Entry 6M6A (electron microscopy, 5.00 A resolution (low resolution: residue-level contacts below are approximate; hydrogen-bond / salt-bridge calls are withheld)); this record covers chains A and C of the 8 polymer chains in the assembly.

# Chain A
Protein: DNA-directed RNA polymerase subunit alpha
From: Thermus thermophilus (strain HB8 / ATCC 27634 / DSM 579)
Notes: EC 2.7.7.6
UniProtKB: Q5SHR6 (RPOA_THET8); residue numbers follow UniProt; this construct covers 1-315
Amino-acid sequence (315 residues; numbered 1 to 315; the number before each row is that of its first residue):
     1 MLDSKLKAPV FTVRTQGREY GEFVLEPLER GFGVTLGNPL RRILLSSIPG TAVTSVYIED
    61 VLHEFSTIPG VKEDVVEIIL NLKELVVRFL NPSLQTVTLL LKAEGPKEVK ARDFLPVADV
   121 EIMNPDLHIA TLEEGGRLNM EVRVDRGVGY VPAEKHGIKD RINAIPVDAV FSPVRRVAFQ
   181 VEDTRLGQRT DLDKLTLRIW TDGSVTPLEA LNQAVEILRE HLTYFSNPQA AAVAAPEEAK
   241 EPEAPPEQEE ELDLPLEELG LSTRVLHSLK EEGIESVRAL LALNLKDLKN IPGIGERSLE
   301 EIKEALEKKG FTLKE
Disordered / not traced: 1-3, 230-315

# Chain C
Protein: DNA-directed RNA polymerase subunit beta
From: Thermus thermophilus (strain HB8 / ATCC 27634 / DSM 579)
Notes: EC 2.7.7.6
UniProtKB: Q8RQE9 (RPOB_THET8); numbering as in UniProt (aligned over 1-1119)
Amino-acid sequence (1119 residues; each row starts with the number of its first residue):
     1 MEIKRFGRIR EVIPLPPLTE IQVESYRRAL QADVPPEKRE NVGIQAAFRE TFPIEEEDKG
    61 KGGLVLDFLE YRLGEPPFPQ DECREKDLTY QAPLYARLQL IHKDTGLIKE DEVFLGHIPL
   121 MTEDGSFIIN GADRVIVSQI HRSPGVYFTP DPARPGRYIA SIIPLPKRGP WIDLEVEPNG
   181 VVSMKVNKRK FPLVLLLRVL GYDQETLARE LGAYGELVQG LMDESVFAMR PEEALIRLFT
   241 LLRPGDPPKR DKAVAYVYGL IADPRRYDLG EAGRYKAEEK LGIRLSGRTL ARFEDGEFKD
   301 EVFLPTLRYL FALTAGVPGH EVDDIDHLGN RRIRTVGELM TDQFRVGLAR LARGVRERML
   361 MGSEDSLTPA KLVNSRPLEA AIREFFSRSQ LSQFKDETNP LSSLRHKRRI SALGPGGLTR
   421 ERAGFDVRDV HRTHYGRICP VETPEGANIG LITSLAAYAR VDELGFIRTP YRRVVGGVVT
   481 DEVVYMTATE EDRYTIAQAN TPLEGNRIAA ERVVARRKGE PVIVSPEEVE FMDVSPKQVF
   541 SVNTNLIPFL EHDDANRALM GSNMQTQAVP LIRAQAPVVM TGLEERVVRD SLAALYAEED
   601 GEVAKVDGNR IVVRYEDGRL VEYPLRRFYR SNQGTALDQR PRVVVGQRVR KGDLLADGPA
   661 SENGFLALGQ NVLVAIMPFD GYNFEDAIVI SEELLKRDFY TSIHIERYEI EARDTKLGPE
   721 RITRDIPHLS EAALRDLDEE GVVRIGAEVK PGDILVGRTS FKGESEPTPE ERLLRSIFGE
   781 KARDVKDTSL RVPPGEGGIV VRTVRLRRGD PGVELKPGVR EVVRVYVAQK RKLQVGDKLA
   841 NRHGNKGVVA KILPVEDMPH LPDGTPVDVI LNPLGVPSRM NLGQILETHL GLAGYFLGQR
   901 YISPIFDGAK EPEIKELLAQ AFEVYFGKRK GEGFGVDKRE VEVLRRAEKL GLVTPGKTPE
   961 EQLKELFLQG KVVLYDGRTG EPIEGPIVVG QMFIMKLYHM VEDKMHARST GPYSLITQQP
  1021 LGGKAQFGGQ RFGEMEVWAL EAYGAAHTLQ EMLTLKSDDI EGRNAAYEAI IKGEDVPEPS
  1081 VPESFRVLVK ELQALALDVQ TLDEKDNPVD IFEGLASKR
Disordered / not traced: 57-63, 1119

# Interface between chain A and chain C
Residue-residue contacts (58; chain A residue first):
  Tyr20(A) - Phe934(C)
  Val34(A) - Arg939(C)
  Val34(A) - Gly980(C)
  Val34(A) - Glu981(C)
  Asn38(A) - Gly977(C)
  Asn38(A) - Arg978(C)
  Asn38(A) - Thr979(C)
  Asn38(A) - Gly980(C)
  Arg41(A) - Glu856(C)
  Arg41(A) - His860(C)
  Arg41(A) - Gly864(C)
  Arg42(A) - Glu856(C)
  Arg42(A) - Asp857(C)
  Arg42(A) - Gly977(C)
  Arg42(A) - Arg978(C)
  Leu45(A) - Val855(C)
  Leu45(A) - Glu856(C)
  Leu62(A) - Ile745(C)
  Leu62(A) - Gly746(C)
  His63(A) - Gly746(C)
  Phe65(A) - Phe628(C)
  Phe65(A) - Ile703(C)
  Phe65(A) - Ala828(C)
  Thr67(A) - Asn609(C)
  Ile68(A) - Asp607(C)
  Pro69(A) - Asp607(C)
  Pro69(A) - Asn609(C)
  Gly70(A) - Asp607(C)
  Val71(A) - Asp607(C)
  Val71(A) - Gly608(C)
  Lys72(A) - Val606(C)
  Lys72(A) - Gly608(C)
  Lys72(A) - Pro641(C)
  Lys72(A) - Arg642(C)
  Lys72(A) - Val643(C)
  Leu80(A) - Arg573(C)
  Leu80(A) - Asp698(C)
  Glu133(A) - Lys605(C)
  Glu133(A) - Val606(C)
  Glu133(A) - Asp607(C)
  Tyr150(A) - Glu692(C)
  Asp168(A) - Lys832(C)
  Val170(A) - Lys696(C)
  Arg176(A) - Asp863(C)
  Ala178(A) - Asp863(C)
  Ala178(A) - Gly864(C)
  Gln180(A) - Arg929(C)
  Gln180(A) - Val936(C)
  Gln180(A) - Asp937(C)
  Gln180(A) - Arg939(C)
  Val181(A) - Asp937(C)
  Val181(A) - Lys938(C)
  Glu182(A) - Phe934(C)
  Glu182(A) - Lys938(C)
  Asp183(A) - Lys938(C)
  Leu192(A) - Lys938(C)
  Asp193(A) - Lys938(C)
  Arg198(A) - Phe934(C)
Also at the interface, not in a pair above, chain A (37 interface residues in all): Glu22, Glu64, Asp74, Val177, Phe179, Asp191, Lys194, Thr196
Also at the interface, not in a pair above, chain C (47 interface residues in all): Val644, Val645, Leu695, Arg744, Ile799, Val800, Val801, Lys830, Met858, Thr865, Gly935, Asp976

# Summary
Chain A and chain C form an interface of 37 and 47 residues respectively.
Here chain A is DNA-directed RNA polymerase subunit alpha and chain C is DNA-directed RNA polymerase subunit
beta, both from Thermus thermophilus (strain HB8 / ATCC 27634 / DSM 579). Entry 6M6A (Cryo-EM structure of
Thermus thermophilus Mfd in complex with RNA polymerase) was determined by electron microscopy (same
publication as 6M6B and 6M6C).
